PDB entry 9ITB | electron microscopy, 2.89 A resolution | chains A and B of the 5 polymer chains in the assembly

# Chain A
Protein: engineered miniGaq
Organism: Homo sapiens
Chain sequence (362 residues; each row starts with the number of its first residue; note: 26 numbers in that range are skipped by the numbering (no residue carries them; nothing is unmodelled there)):
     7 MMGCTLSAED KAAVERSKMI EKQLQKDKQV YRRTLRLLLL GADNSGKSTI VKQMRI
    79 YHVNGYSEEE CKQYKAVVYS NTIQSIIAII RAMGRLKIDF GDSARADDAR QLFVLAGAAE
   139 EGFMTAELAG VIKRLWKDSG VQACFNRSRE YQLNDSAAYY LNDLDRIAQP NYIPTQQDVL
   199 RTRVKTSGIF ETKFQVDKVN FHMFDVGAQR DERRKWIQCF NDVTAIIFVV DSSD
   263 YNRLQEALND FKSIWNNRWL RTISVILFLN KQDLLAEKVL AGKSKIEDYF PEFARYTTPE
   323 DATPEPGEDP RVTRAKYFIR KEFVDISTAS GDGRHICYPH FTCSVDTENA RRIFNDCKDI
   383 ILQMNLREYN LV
Unresolved in the structure: 7-14, 79-203, 263

# Chain B
Protein: Guanine nucleotide-binding protein G(I)/G(S)/G(T) subunit beta-1
Organism: Homo sapiens
UniProt: P62873 (GBB1_HUMAN); residue numbers follow UniProt; this construct covers 2-340
Chain sequence (345 residues; row label = number of the first residue in the row; numbers below 1 keep their minus sign (Met-4 is residue -4)):
    -4 MGSLLQSELD QLRQEAEQLK NQIRDARKAC ADATLSQITN NIDPVGRIQM RTRRTLRGHL
    56 AKIYAMHWGT DSRLLVSASQ DGKLIIWDSY TTNKVHAIPL RSSWVMTCAY APSGNYVACG
   116 GLDNICSIYN LKTREGNVRV SRELAGHTGY LSCCRFLDDN QIVTSSGDTT CALWDIETGQ
   176 QTTTFTGHTG DVMSLSLAPD TRLFVSGACD ASAKLWDVRE GMCRQTFTGH ESDINAICFF
   236 PNGNAFATGS DDATCRLFDL RADQELMTYS HDNIICGITS VSFSKSGRLL LAGYDDFNCN
   296 VWDALKADRA GVLAGHDNRV SCLGVTDDGM AVATGSWDSF LKIWN
Unresolved in the structure: -4 to 2, 129-132
Construct notes: initiating methionine (-4); expression tag (-3 to 1)
Swiss-Prot annotation at these positions:
  - modified residue: Ser2 (N-acetylserine), His266 (Phosphohistidine)
  - natural variant: Leu30 (L30F: In MRD42; uncertain significance), Arg52 (R52G: In MRD42), Gly64 (G64V: In MRD42), Asp76 (D76E: In MRD42; D76G: In MRD42), Gly77 (G77S: In MRD42), Lys78 (K78R: In MRD42), Ile80 (I80N: In MRD42; I80T: In MRD42), His91 (H91R: In MRD42; uncertain significance), Ala92 (A92T: In MRD42), Pro94 (P94S: In MRD42), Leu95 (L95P: In MRD42), Arg96 (R96L: In MRD42), 5 further natural variant entries in UniProt

# Interface between chain A and chain B
Residue-residue contacts (44):
  Arg22(A) - Val90(B)  hydrogen bond (side chain-backbone)
  Arg22(A) - His91(B)
  Ser23(A) - Lys89(B)
  Ile26(A) - Lys89(B)
  Ile26(A) - Val90(B)
  Glu27(A) - Lys89(B)  salt bridge
  Leu30(A) - Lys89(B)
  Asp33(A) - Lys78(B)  salt bridge
  Lys34(A) - Leu55(B)
  Thr204(A) - Asn119(B)  hydrogen bond (backbone-side chain)
  Thr204(A) - His142(B)
  Thr204(A) - Thr143(B)
  Gly206(A) - Leu117(B)
  Gly206(A) - Asn119(B)
  Ile207(A) - Trp99(B)
  Phe222(A) - Trp99(B)  hydrophobic
  Ala226(A) - Asn119(B)
  Ala226(A) - Thr143(B)
  Gln227(A) - Leu117(B)
  Gln227(A) - Asn119(B)
  Gln227(A) - Tyr145(B)
  Arg228(A) - Gly162(B)  hydrogen bond (side chain-backbone)
  Arg228(A) - Asp186(B)  salt bridge
  Arg232(A) - Cys204(B)
  Arg232(A) - Asp228(B)  salt bridge
  Lys233(A) - Tyr145(B)
  Lys233(A) - Met188(B)
  Lys233(A) - Cys204(B)
  Lys233(A) - Asp228(B)  salt bridge
  Lys233(A) - Asn230(B)
  Trp234(A) - Leu117(B)  hydrophobic
  Gln236(A) - Lys57(B)
  Gln236(A) - Tyr59(B)
  Gln236(A) - Arg314(B)  hydrogen bond
  Cys237(A) - Lys57(B)
  Cys237(A) - Tyr59(B)
  Cys237(A) - Gln75(B)
  Cys237(A) - Trp99(B)
  Phe238(A) - Trp99(B)  hydrophobic
  Asn239(A) - Lys57(B)  hydrogen bond
  Asn239(A) - Trp332(B)
  Arg280(A) - Asp290(B)
  Trp281(A) - Arg314(B)
  Trp281(A) - Trp332(B)  hydrophobic
Also at the interface, not in a pair above, chain A (27 interface residues in all): Ala19, Tyr37, Ser205, Asp240
Also at the interface, not in a pair above, chain B (36 interface residues in all): Gly53, Ala56, Asp76, Asn88, Ala92, Ser97, Met101, Asp118, Gly144, Asp163, Thr164, Thr184, Asp246

# In short
Chain A and chain B form an interface of 27 and 36 residues respectively; the contacts include 5 hydrogen
bonds and 5 salt bridges. Polar contacts include Glu27(A)-Lys89(B), Asp33(A)-Lys78(B) and Arg228(A)-Asp186(B).
Here chain A is engineered miniGaq and chain B is Guanine nucleotide-binding protein G(I)/G(S)/G(T) subunit
beta-1, both from Homo sapiens. Entry 9ITB (LPA-bound LPAR6 in complex with miniGq) was determined by electron
microscopy together with 9ITE from the same study.
